PDB entry 6XAS | electron microscopy, 3.80 A resolution | chains K and I of the 15 polymer chains in the assembly

== Chain K ==
Protein: DNA-directed RNA polymerase subunit alpha
From: Escherichia coli (strain K12)
Notes: EC 2.7.7.6
Reference sequence: P0A7Z4 (RPOA_ECOLI); numbering as in UniProt (aligned over 1-329)
Chain sequence (329 residues; numbered 1 to 329; the number before each row is that of its first residue):
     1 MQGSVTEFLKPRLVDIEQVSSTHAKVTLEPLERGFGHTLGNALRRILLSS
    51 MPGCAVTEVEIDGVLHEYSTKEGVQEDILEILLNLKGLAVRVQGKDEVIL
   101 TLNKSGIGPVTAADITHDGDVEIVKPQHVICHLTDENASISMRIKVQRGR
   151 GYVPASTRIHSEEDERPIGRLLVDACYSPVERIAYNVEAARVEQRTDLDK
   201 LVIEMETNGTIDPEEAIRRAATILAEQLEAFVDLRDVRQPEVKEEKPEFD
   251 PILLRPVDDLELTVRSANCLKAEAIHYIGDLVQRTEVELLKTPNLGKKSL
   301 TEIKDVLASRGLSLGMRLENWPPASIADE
Not modelled in the structure: 1-6, 235-263, 316-329
Swiss-Prot annotation at these positions:
  - region: Glu162 to Glu165 (Required for interaction with Crp at class II promoters)
  - modified residue: Arg265 (ADP-ribosylarginine), Lys297 (N6-acetyllysine), Lys298 (N6-acetyllysine)
  - mutagenesis: Arg45 (R45C: In rpoA112; temperature-sensitive, blocks RNA polymerase assembly), Glu162 to Glu165 (5-fold decrease in CRP-class II promoter-dependent transcription), Glu165 (E165K: 5-fold decrease in CRP-class II promoter-dependent transcription), Arg191 (R191C: In rpoA101; temperature-sensitive)

== Chain I ==
Protein: DNA-directed RNA polymerase subunit beta
From: Escherichia coli (strain K12)
Notes: EC 2.7.7.6
Reference sequence: P0A8V2 (RPOB_ECOLI); residue numbers follow UniProt; this construct covers 1-1342
Chain sequence (1342 residues; each row starts with the number of its first residue):
     1 MVYSYTEKKRIRKDFGKRPQVLDVPYLLSIQLDSFQKFIEQDPEGQYGLE
    51 AAFRSVFPIQSYSGNSELQYVSYRLGEPVFDVQECQIRGVTYSAPLRVKL
   101 RLVIYEREAPEGTVKDIKEQEVYMGEIPLMTDNGTFVINGTERVIVSQLH
   151 RSPGVFFDSDKGKTHSSGKVLYNARIIPYRGSWLDFEFDPKDNLFVRIDR
   201 RRKLPATIILRALNYTTEQILDLFFEKVIFEIRDNKLQMELVPERLRGET
   251 ASFDIEANGKVYVEKGRRITARHIRQLEKDDVKLIEVPVEYIAGKVVAKD
   301 YIDESTGELICAANMELSLDLLAKLSQSGHKRIETLFTNDLDHGPYISET
   351 LRVDPTNDRLSALVEIYRMMRPGEPPTREAAESLFENLFFSEDRYDLSAV
   401 GRMKFNRSLLREEIEGSGILSKDDIIDVMKKLIDIRNGKGEVDDIDHLGN
   451 RRIRSVGEMAENQFRVGLVRVERAVKERLSLGDLDTLMPQDMINAKPISA
   501 AVKEFFGSSQLSQFMDQNNPLSEITHKRRISALGPGGLTRERAGFEVRDV
   551 HPTHYGRVCPIETPEGPNIGLINSLSVYAQTNEYGFLETPYRKVTDGVVT
   601 DEIHYLSAIEEGNYVIAQANSNLDEEGHFVEDLVTCRSKGESSLFSRDQV
   651 DYMDVSTQQVVSVGASLIPFLEHDDANRALMGANMQRQAVPTLRADKPLV
   701 GTGMERAVAVDSGVTAVAKRGGVVQYVDASRIVIKVNEDEMYPGEAGIDI
   751 YNLTKYTRSNQNTCINQMPCVSLGEPVERGDVLADGPSTDLGELALGQNM
   801 RVAFMPWNGYNFEDSILVSERVVQEDRFTTIHIQELACVSRDTKLGPEEI
   851 TADIPNVGEAALSKLDESGIVYIGAEVTGGDILVGKVTPKGETQLTPEEK
   901 LLRAIFGEKASDVKDSSLRVPNGVSGTVIDVQVFTRDGVEKDKRALEIEE
   951 MQLKQAKKDLSEELQILEAGLFSRIRAVLVAGGVEAEKLDKLPRDRWLEL
  1001 GLTDEEKQNQLEQLAEQYDELKHEFEKKLEAKRRKITQGDDLAPGVLKIV
  1051 KVYLAVKRRIQPGDKMAGRHGNKGVISKINPIEDMPYDENGTPVDIVLNP
  1101 LGVPSRMNIGQILETHLGMAAKGIGDKINAMLKQQQEVAKLREFIQRAYD
  1151 LGADVRQKVDLSTFSDEEVMRLAENLRKGMPIATPVFDGAKEAEIKELLK
  1201 LGDLPTSGQIRLYDGRTGEQFERPVTVGYMYMLKLNHLVDDKMHARSTGS
  1251 YSLVTQQPLGGKAQFGGQRFGEMEVWALEAYGAAYTLQEMLTVKSDDVNG
  1301 RTKMYKNIVDGNHQMEPGMPESFNVLLKEIRSLGINIELEDE
Not modelled in the structure: 983-1001
Swiss-Prot annotation at these positions:
  - modified residue (N6-acetyllysine): Lys1022, Lys1200
  - mutagenesis: Ile561 (I561S: Resistant to antibiotics salinamide A and B), Ile569 (I569S: Resistant to antibiotics salinamide A and B), Ala665 (A665E: Resistant to antibiotics salinamide A and B), Asp675 (D675A/G: Resistant to antibiotics salinamide A and B), Asn677 (N677H/K: Resistant to antibiotics salinamide A and B), Leu680 (L680M: Resistant to antibiotics salinamide A and B), Glu813 (E813K: Disrupts the enzyme's active center)

== Interface between chain K and chain I ==
Residue-residue contacts - 54 pairs, chain K then chain I:
  Asn41(K) with Tyr1087(I); Gly1215(I); Arg1216(I); Thr1217(I); Gly1218(I)
  Arg44(K) with Glu1083(I); Tyr1087(I); Gly1091(I)
  Arg45(K) with Glu1083(I); Asp1084(I), salt bridge; Gly1215(I), hydrogen bond (side chain-backbone); Arg1216(I)
  Ser49(K) with Glu1083(I)
  Leu65(K) with Ile873(I)
  His66(K) with Ile873(I); Gly874(I); Val928(I); Ile929(I)
  Tyr68(K) with Tyr756(I); Ile831(I), hydrophobic; Thr927(I); Ile929(I), hydrophobic; Ala1055(I), hydrophobic; Lys1057(I)
  Thr70(K) with Ala729(I)
  Lys71(K) with Asp728(I)
  Glu72(K) with Asp728(I)
  Gly73(K) with Tyr726(I); Asp728(I)
  Val74(K) with Asp728(I), hydrogen bond (backbone-side chain); Ala729(I), hydrogen bond (backbone-backbone)
  Gln75(K) with Ala729(I); Val771(I), hydrogen bond (side chain-backbone)
  Glu76(K) with Ala729(I)
  Asp77(K) with Lys755(I), salt bridge; Tyr756(I), hydrogen bond
  Leu79(K) with Leu693(I), hydrophobic; Tyr756(I)
  Glu80(K) with Met768(I)
  Leu83(K) with Arg694(I)
  Lys125(K) with Lys1133(I)
  Thr134(K) with Val727(I), hydrogen bond (side chain-backbone); Leu773(I)
  Tyr152(K) with Gln824(I); Arg1059(I), hydrogen bond
  Pro154(K) with Arg1059(I)
  Arg166(K) with Glu876(I)
  Asp174(K) with Asp826(I)
  Glu181(K) with Arg821(I), hydrogen bond (backbone-side chain)
  Arg182(K) with Asn1090(I), hydrogen bond (side chain-backbone)
  Ile183(K) with Gly1091(I)
  Ala184(K) with Asn1090(I); Gly1091(I)
  Tyr185(K) with Tyr1087(I)
Also at the interface, not in a pair above, chain K (35 interface residues in all): Leu48, Glu67, Lys86, Asp135, Ile168, Cys176
Also at the interface, not in a pair above, chain I (44 interface residues in all): Ser730, Pro769, Glu820, Val823, Tyr872, Gln955, Val1056, Glu1089, Thr1092, Asp1214

== Summary ==
Chain K and chain I form an interface of 35 and 44 residues respectively, with 9 hydrogen bonds and 2 salt
bridges. Polar pairs include Arg45(K)-Asp1084(I), Asp77(K)-Lys755(I) and Arg45(K)-Gly1215(I). From UniProt: 6
mutagenesis sites on chain K; 7 mutagenesis sites on chain I.
Here chain K is DNA-directed RNA polymerase subunit alpha and chain I is DNA-directed RNA polymerase subunit
beta, both from Escherichia coli (strain K12). Entry 6XAS (CryoEM Structure of E. coli Rho-dependent
Transcription Pre-termination Complex) was determined by electron microscopy together with 6XAV from the same
study.
